Entry 1ZIB (X-ray diffraction, 2.00 A resolution); this record covers chain A.

# Chain A
Molecule: Pseudoazurin
Source organism: Achromobacter cycloclastes
UniProt: P19567 (AZUP_ACHCY); residues 1-124 here correspond to UniProt positions 29-152 (UniProt number = residue number + 28)
Amino-acid sequence (124 residues; numbered 1 to 124; the number before each row is that of its first residue):
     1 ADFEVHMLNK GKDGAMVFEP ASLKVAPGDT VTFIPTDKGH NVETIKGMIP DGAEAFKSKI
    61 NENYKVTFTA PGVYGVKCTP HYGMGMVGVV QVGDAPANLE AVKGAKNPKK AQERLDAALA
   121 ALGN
Ion coordination: Cu ion: H40, C78, H81, M86

# Overview
H40, C78, H81 and M86 coordinate a Cu ion ion.
Chain A is Pseudoazurin (Achromobacter cycloclastes); the structure, Reduced pseudoazurin, was determined by
X-ray diffraction together with 1ZIA from the same study.
